PDB entry 8UCP | electron microscopy, 3.28 A resolution | chains e and f of the 10 polymer chains in the assembly

# Chain e
Name: Cytochrome c oxidase subunit 5
Source organism: Komagataella pastoris
UniProt: F2QVW8 (F2QVW8_KOMPC); numbering as in UniProt (aligned over 28-151)
Chain sequence (124 residues; numbered 28 to 151; the number before each row is that of its first residue):
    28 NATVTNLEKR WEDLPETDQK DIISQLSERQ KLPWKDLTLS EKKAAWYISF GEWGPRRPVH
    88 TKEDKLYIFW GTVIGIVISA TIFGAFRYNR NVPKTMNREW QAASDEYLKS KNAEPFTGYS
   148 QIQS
Ligand contacts: phosphatidylethanolamine (PTY): Pro85, His87, Lys92, Ile95, Phe96, Thr99

# Chain f
Name: Cytochrome c oxidase subunit 6
Source organism: Komagataella pastoris
UniProt: F2QVA2 (F2QVA2_KOMPC); numbering as in UniProt (aligned over 42-141)
Chain sequence (100 residues; each row starts with the number of its first residue):
    42 EETYEEFSQR YEKEFDEAYD LFEVQRVLNN CFSYDIVPSP AVIGKALNAC RRVNDYATAV
   102 RVFEGLKHKV ETKEQYDAYL EELKDVREEL GIDLKEELFP

# How chain e and chain f interact
Contacting residue pairs - 27 pairs, chain e then chain f:
  Glu35(e) - Pro141(f)
  Gln57(e) - Arg92(f)
  Gln57(e) - Asn95(f)
  Gln57(e) - Tyr97(f)
  Lys58(e) - Arg92(f)  hydrogen bond (backbone-side chain)
  Lys58(e) - Asn95(f)
  Leu59(e) - Arg92(f)
  Pro60(e) - Arg92(f)
  Trp61(e) - Arg92(f)
  Trp61(e) - Asp96(f)
  Trp61(e) - Tyr97(f)  hydrophobic
  Trp61(e) - Leu131(f)
  Lys62(e) - Glu129(f)
  Lys62(e) - Glu130(f)  hydrogen bond (side chain-backbone)
  Lys62(e) - Leu131(f)
  Lys62(e) - Gly132(f)
  Lys69(e) - Tyr97(f)
  Lys69(e) - Asp134(f)  salt bridge
  Lys70(e) - Leu139(f)
  Ala72(e) - Ala98(f)
  Trp73(e) - Val101(f)
  Trp73(e) - Arg102(f)
  Trp73(e) - Lys136(f)
  Trp73(e) - Pro141(f)  hydrophobic
  Ser76(e) - Ala98(f)
  Phe77(e) - Ala98(f)
  Phe77(e) - Arg102(f)
Other interface residues (no listed pair), chain f (21 interface residues in all): Gln66, Thr99, Ala100, Glu105, Ile133, Phe140

# Summary
Chain e and chain f form an interface of 13 and 21 residues respectively; the contacts include 2 hydrogen
bonds and 1 salt bridge. Polar contacts include Lys69(e)-Asp134(f), Lys58(e)-Arg92(f) and Lys62(e)-Glu130(f).
Bound to chain e: phosphatidylethanolamine.
Here chain e is Cytochrome c oxidase subunit 5 and chain f is Cytochrome c oxidase subunit 6, both from
Komagataella pastoris. Entry 8UCP (Komagataella pastoris Cytochrome c oxidase in complex with human VMAT2 and
Serotonin) was determined by electron microscopy.
